8JKF - chains h and l of the 12 polymer chains in the assembly; structure by electron microscopy, 2.83 A resolution.

[Chain h]
Molecule: the heavy chain of antibody 3G2
From: Homo sapiens
Notes: antibody fragment or engineered binder
Sequence (115 residues; row label = number of the first residue in the row):
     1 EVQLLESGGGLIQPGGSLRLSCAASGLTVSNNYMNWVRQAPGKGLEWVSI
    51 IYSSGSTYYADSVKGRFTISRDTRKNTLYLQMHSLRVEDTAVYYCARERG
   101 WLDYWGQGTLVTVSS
Disordered / not traced: 1
Disulfide bonds: Cys22-Cys95

[Chain l]
Molecule: the light chain of antibody 3G2
From: Homo sapiens
Notes: antibody fragment or engineered binder
Sequence (107 residues; each row starts with the number of its first residue):
     1 VIWMTQSPSSLSASVGDRVTITCRASQSVSSHLNWYQQKPGKAPKLLIYA
    51 VSSLQSGVPSRFSGGDSGTDFTLTIASLQPEDFATYYCQQTYTIPRTFGQ
   101 GTKVEIK
Disordered / not traced: 1
Disulfide bonds: Cys23-Cys88

[Interface between chain h and chain l]
Contacting residue pairs - 24 pairs, chain h then chain l:
  Gln39(h) - Gln38(l)  hydrogen bond
  Gln39(h) - Tyr87(l)  hydrogen bond
  Gly44(h) - Tyr87(l)
  Leu45(h) - Pro44(l)  hydrophobic
  Leu45(h) - Tyr87(l)  hydrophobic
  Leu45(h) - Phe98(l)
  Trp47(h) - Ile94(l)  hydrophobic
  Trp47(h) - Pro95(l)  hydrophobic
  Trp47(h) - Arg96(l)
  Ile50(h) - Arg96(l)
  Tyr94(h) - Gln38(l)
  Tyr94(h) - Lys42(l)
  Tyr94(h) - Ala43(l)  hydrophobic
  Glu98(h) - Thr91(l)
  Glu98(h) - Arg96(l)  salt bridge
  Gly100(h) - Asn34(l)
  Gly100(h) - Thr91(l)  hydrogen bond (backbone-side chain)
  Trp101(h) - Asn34(l)
  Trp101(h) - Leu46(l)
  Trp101(h) - Tyr49(l)  hydrophobic
  Leu102(h) - Tyr36(l)  hydrogen bond (backbone-side chain)
  Leu102(h) - Leu46(l)
  Trp105(h) - Pro44(l)
  Gly106(h) - Ala43(l)
Other interface residues (no listed pair), chain h (17 interface residues in all): Val37, Lys43, Tyr52, Tyr58, Asp103
Other interface residues (no listed pair), chain l (16 interface residues in all): Gln55, Gln89

[In short]
The interface between chain h and chain l involves 17 residues on one side and 16 on the other; the contacts
include 4 hydrogen bonds and 1 salt bridge. Polar pairs include Glu98(h)-Arg96(l), Gln39(h)-Gln38(l) and
Gln39(h)-Tyr87(l).
Chain h is the heavy chain of antibody 3G2 and chain l is the light chain of antibody 3G2, both from Homo
sapiens; the structure, CryoEM structure of sNS1 complexed with Fab 3G2, was determined by electron microscopy
together with 8JQM from the same study.
